Entry 1VWD (X-ray diffraction, 1.87 A resolution); this record covers chains B and P.

[Chain B]
Name: Streptavidin
Source organism: Streptomyces avidinii
UniProtKB: P22629 (SAV_STRAV); residues 13-135 here correspond to UniProt positions 37-159 (UniProt number = residue number + 24)
Chain sequence (123 residues; numbered 13 to 135; the number before each row is that of its first residue):
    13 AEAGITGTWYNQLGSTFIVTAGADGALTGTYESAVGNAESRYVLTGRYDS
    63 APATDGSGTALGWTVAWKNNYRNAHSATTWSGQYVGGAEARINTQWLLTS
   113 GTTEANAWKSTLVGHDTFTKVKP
Unresolved in the structure: 134-135
UniProt features mapped onto this chain:
  - motif: Arg59 to Asp61 (Cell attachment site)
  - binding site (biotin): Tyr43, Tyr54, Trp92, Trp108, Trp120

[Chain P]
Name: Peptide ligand containing hpq
Chain sequence (8 residues; each row starts with the number of its first residue; numbering starts at 0):
     0 XCHPQFCX
Modified / non-standard residues: ACE (acetyl group) at position 0; NH2 (amino group) at position 7
Disulfides: Cys1-Cys6

[How chain B and chain P interact]
Residue-residue contacts - 21 pairs, chain B then chain P:
  Leu25(B) with Phe5(P), hydrophobic
  Ser27(B) with Gln4(P), hydrogen bond (side chain-backbone)
  Tyr43(B) with Gln4(P), hydrogen bond (side chain-backbone)
  Ser45(B) with Pro3(P), hydrogen bond (side chain-backbone); Cys6(P); NH2_7(P)
  Ala46(B) with NH2_7(P)
  Tyr54(B) with Pro3(P)
  Trp79(B) with His2(P); Pro3(P); Gln4(P)
  Arg84(B) with Cys1(P), hydrogen bond (side chain-backbone); Pro3(P)
  Ala86(B) with Pro3(P), hydrophobic
  Ser88(B) with His2(P), hydrogen bond
  Thr90(B) with Gln4(P), hydrogen bond
  Trp92(B) with Gln4(P)
  Trp108(B) with Gln4(P); Phe5(P), hydrophobic
  Leu110(B) with His2(P); Gln4(P)
Also at the interface, not in a pair above, chain B (15 interface residues in all): Asp128

[Overview]
15 residues of chain B face 7 of chain P across their interface, with 6 hydrogen bonds. Polar pairs include
Ser27(B)-Gln4(P), Tyr43(B)-Gln4(P) and Ser45(B)-Pro3(P). Curated annotation (UniProt) lists 5 biotin-binding
residues on chain B.
Here chain B is Streptavidin (Streptomyces avidinii) and chain P is Peptide ligand containing hpq. Entry 1VWD
(Streptavidin-cyclo-ac-[chpqfc]-NH2, ph 3.0) was determined by X-ray diffraction, deposited together with
1VWA, 1VWB, 1VWC, 1VWE, 1VWF, 1VWG and 11 further entries.
